PDB entry 7VAV | electron microscopy, 2.80 A resolution | chains E and G of the 12 polymer chains in the assembly

[Chain E]
Name: V-type ATP synthase beta chain
Source organism: Thermus thermophilus HB8
UniProtKB: Q56404 (VATB_THET8); numbering as in UniProt (aligned over 1-478)
Chain sequence (478 residues; numbered 1 to 478; the number before each row is that of its first residue):
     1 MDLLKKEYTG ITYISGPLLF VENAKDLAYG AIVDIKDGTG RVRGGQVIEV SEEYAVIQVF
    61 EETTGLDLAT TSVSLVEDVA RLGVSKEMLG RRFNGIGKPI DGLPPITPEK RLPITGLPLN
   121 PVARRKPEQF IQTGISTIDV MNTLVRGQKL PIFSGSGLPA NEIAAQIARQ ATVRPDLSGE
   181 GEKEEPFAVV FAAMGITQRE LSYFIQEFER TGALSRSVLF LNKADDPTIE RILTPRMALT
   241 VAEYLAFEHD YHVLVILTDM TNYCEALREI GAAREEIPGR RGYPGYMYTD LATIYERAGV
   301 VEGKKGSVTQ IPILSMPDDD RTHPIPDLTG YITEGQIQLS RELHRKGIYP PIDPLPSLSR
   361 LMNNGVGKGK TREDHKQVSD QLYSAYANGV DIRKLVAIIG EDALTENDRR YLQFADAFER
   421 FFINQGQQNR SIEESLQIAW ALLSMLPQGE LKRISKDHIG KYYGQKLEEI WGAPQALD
Disordered / not traced: 1-2, 471-478
Ligand contacts: ATP (adenosine-5'-triphosphate): G330, Y331, L358, R360, N363

[Chain G]
Name: V-type ATP synthase subunit D
Source organism: Thermus thermophilus HB8
UniProtKB: O87880 (VATD_THET8); residues 1-223 here = UniProt positions 1-223
Chain sequence (223 residues; each row starts with the number of its first residue):
     1 MSQVSPTRMN LLQRRGQLRL AQKGVDLLKK KRDALVAEFF GLVREAMEAR KALDQAAKEA
    61 YAALLLAQAF DGPEVVAGAA LGVPPLEGVE AEVENVWGSK VPRLKATFPD GALLSPVGTP
   121 AYTLEASRAF RRYAEALIRV ANTETRLKKI GEEIKKTTRR VNALEQVVIP GIRAQIRFIQ
   181 QVLEQRERED TFRLKRIKGK IEAREAEEEG GRPNPQVEIG AGL
Disordered / not traced: 1-3, 210-223

[Interface between chain E and chain G]
Contacting residue pairs (10; chain E residue first):
  E275(E) - K195(G)  salt bridge
  E276(E) - F192(G)
  I277(E) - F192(G)  hydrophobic
  P278(E) - F192(G)
  G279(E) - Q185(G)
  R280(E) - Q185(G)
  R280(E) - R188(G)  hydrogen bond (backbone-side chain)
  R281(E) - Q181(G)
  R281(E) - R188(G)
  G282(E) - R188(G)
Other interface residues (no listed pair), chain E (10 interface residues in all): D320, I398
Other interface residues (no listed pair), chain G (6 interface residues in all): R159

[Summary]
Chain E and chain G form an interface of 10 and 6 residues respectively, with 1 hydrogen bond and 1 salt
bridge. Polar contacts include E275(E)-K195(G) and R280(E)-R188(G). Ligands of chain E: ATP.
Here chain E is V-type ATP synthase beta chain and chain G is V-type ATP synthase subunit D, both from Thermus
thermophilus HB8. Entry 7VAV (V1EG of V/A-ATPase from Thermus thermophilus at low ATP concentration, state3)
was determined by electron microscopy, deposited together with 7VAI, 7VAJ, 7VAK, 7VAL, 7VAM, 7VAN and 11
further entries.
